PDB entry 9CRS | electron microscopy, 2.90 A resolution | chains A and E of the 9 polymer chains in the assembly

Chain A:
Name: Gamma-aminobutyric acid receptor subunit beta-2
From: Homo sapiens
UniProt: P47870 (GBRB2_HUMAN); residues 1-488 here correspond to UniProt positions 25-512 (UniProt number = residue number + 24)
Amino-acid sequence (488 residues; each row starts with the number of its first residue):
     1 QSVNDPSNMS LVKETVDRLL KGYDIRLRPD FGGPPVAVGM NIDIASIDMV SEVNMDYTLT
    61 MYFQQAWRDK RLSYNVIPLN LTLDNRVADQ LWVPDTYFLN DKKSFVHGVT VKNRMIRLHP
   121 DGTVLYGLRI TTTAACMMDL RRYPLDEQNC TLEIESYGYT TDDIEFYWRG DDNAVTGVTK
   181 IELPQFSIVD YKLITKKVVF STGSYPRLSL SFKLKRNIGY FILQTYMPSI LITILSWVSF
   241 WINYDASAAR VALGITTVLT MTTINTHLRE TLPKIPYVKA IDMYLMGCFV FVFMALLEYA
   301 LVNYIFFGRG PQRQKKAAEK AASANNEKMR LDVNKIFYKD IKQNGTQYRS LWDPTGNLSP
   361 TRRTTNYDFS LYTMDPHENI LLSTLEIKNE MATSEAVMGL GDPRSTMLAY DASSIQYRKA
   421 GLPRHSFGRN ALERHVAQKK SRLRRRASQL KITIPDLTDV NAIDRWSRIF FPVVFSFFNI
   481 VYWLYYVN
Not modelled in the structure: 1-7, 310-458, 488
Disulfides: Cys136-Cys150
Covalent attachments: N-acetylglucosamine (NAG) linked to Asn80, Asn149
Residues lining bound ligands: gamma-amino-butanoic acid (ABU): Tyr97, Glu155, Ser156, Tyr157, Phe200, Thr202, Tyr205
Curated features (UniProtKB/Swiss-Prot):
  - binding site (histamine): Tyr97, Ser156, Tyr157, Thr202
  - binding site (4-aminobutanoate): Tyr157, Thr202
  - modified residue: Tyr417 (Phosphotyrosine)
  - glycosylation (N-linked (GlcNAc...) asparagine): Asn8, Asn80, Asn149

Chain E:
Name: Gamma-aminobutyric acid receptor subunit gamma-2
From: Homo sapiens
UniProt: P18507 (GBRG2_HUMAN); residues 1-436 here correspond to UniProt positions 40-475 (UniProt number = residue number + 39)
Amino-acid sequence (436 residues; numbered 1 to 436; the number before each row is that of its first residue):
     1 QKSDDDYEDY ASNKTWVLTP KVPEGDVTVI LNNLLEGYDN KLRPDIGVKP TLIHTDMYVN
    61 SIGPVNAINM EYTIDIFFAQ TWYDRRLKFN STIKVLRLNS NMVGKIWIPD TFFRNSKKAD
   121 AHWITTPNRM LRIWNDGRVL YTLRLTIDAE CQLQLHNFPM DEHSCPLEFS SYGYPREEIV
   181 YQWKRSSVEV GDTRSWRLYQ FSFVGLRNTT EVVKTTSGDY VVMSVYFDLS RRMGYFTIQT
   241 YIPCTLIVVL SWVSFWINKD AVPARTSLGI TTVLTMTTLS TIARKSLPKV SYVTAMDLFV
   301 SVCFIFVFSA LVEYGTLHYF VSNRKPSKDK DKKKKNPLLR MFSFKAPTID IRPRSATIQM
   361 NNATHLQERD EEYGYECLDG KDCASFFCCF EDCRTGAWRH GRIHIRIAKM DSYARIFFPT
   421 AFCLFNLVYW VSYLYL
Not modelled in the structure: 1-23, 323-409, 435-436
Disulfides: Cys151-Cys165
Covalent attachments: N-acetylglucosamine (NAG) linked to Asn208
Curated features (UniProtKB/Swiss-Prot):
  - region: Arg394 to Asp411 (Interaction with GABARAP)
  - glycosylation (N-linked (GlcNAc...) asparagine): Asn13, Asn90, Asn208

How chain A and chain E interact:
Residue-residue contacts (78):
  Asn8(A) with Gly47(E)
  Met9(A) with Arg43(E); Pro44(E), hydrophobic; Asp45(E); Ile46(E), hydrophobic
  Val12(A) with Leu42(E), hydrophobic
  Lys13(A) with Gly37(E), hydrogen bond (side chain-backbone); Asp39(E); Leu42(E)
  Val16(A) with Lys41(E)
  Asn41(A) with Thr216(E)
  Asp43(A) with Thr216(E)
  Ser46(A) with Glu150(E)
  Asp48(A) with Lys117(E)
  Met49(A) with Asn69(E)
  Tyr62(A) with Phe112(E); Tyr172(E)
  Thr82(A) with Gly173(E); Tyr174(E), hydrogen bond (backbone-side chain); Glu178(E)
  Leu83(A) with Leu42(E), hydrophobic; Tyr174(E)
  Asp84(A) with Asn40(E); Lys41(E), hydrogen bond (backbone-backbone); Tyr174(E)
  Arg86(A) with Asn40(E); Gly104(E), hydrogen bond (side chain-backbone); Ile106(E)
  Val87(A) with Lys41(E)
  Phe105(A) with Lys118(E)
  His107(A) with Lys117(E)
  Val109(A) with Thr111(E); Phe112(E); Phe113(E), hydrophobic; Ala119(E); Asp120(E); Leu145(E), hydrophobic
  Thr110(A) with Thr111(E), hydrogen bond (backbone-backbone); Arg129(E); Leu145(E)
  Val111(A) with Asp110(E)
  Asn113(A) with Phe112(E)
  Met115(A) with Tyr172(E), hydrophobic; Gly173(E); Ser217(E); Tyr220(E)
  Arg117(A) with Gly173(E), hydrogen bond (side chain-backbone); Pro175(E); Ser217(E), hydrogen bond (side chain-backbone); Tyr220(E), hydrogen bond
  Gly127(A) with Tyr172(E)
  Leu128(A) with Tyr172(E), hydrogen bond (backbone-side chain)
  Arg129(A) with Phe112(E); Phe113(E), hydrogen bond (side chain-backbone); Ser116(E), hydrogen bond (side chain-backbone); Tyr172(E), hydrogen bond (backbone-side chain)
  Pro184(A) with Lys289(E)
  Gln185(A) with Lys289(E)
  Gly219(A) with Ser291(E)
  Tyr220(A) with Arg284(E); Lys289(E), hydrogen bond; Val290(E); Ser291(E)
  Leu231(A) with Phe304(E), hydrophobic
  Ile234(A) with Phe308(E), hydrophobic
  Leu235(A) with Val273(E), hydrophobic
  Val238(A) with Tyr319(E), hydrogen bond (backbone-side chain)
  Trp241(A) with Tyr319(E)
  Ile242(A) with His318(E); Tyr319(E)
  Asn243(A) with His318(E)
  Ala248(A) with Pro263(E), hydrophobic
  Ala249(A) with Val262(E), hydrophobic; Thr266(E)
  Ala252(A) with Ile270(E)
  Leu253(A) with Ile270(E), hydrophobic
  Thr256(A) with Ile270(E)
  Thr260(A) with Leu274(E)
Interface residues without a listed pair, chain A (54 interface residues in all): Gln64, Leu79, Asn85, Arg114, Leu125, Asn217, Phe221, Leu223, Pro228, Ala246
Interface residues without a listed pair, chain E (56 interface residues in all): Phe78, Arg86, Trp107, Pro109, Arg114, Ala121, Leu143, Thr277, Leu311

Summary:
54 residues of chain A face 56 of chain E across their interface, with 14 hydrogen bonds. Polar contacts
include Lys13(A)-Gly37(E), Thr82(A)-Tyr174(E) and Arg86(A)-Gly104(E). Bound to chain A: gamma-amino-butanoic
acid. Covalently linked N-acetylglucosamine: at Asn80(A) and Asn149(A). N-acetylglucosamine is covalently
linked to Asn208(E).
Here chain A is Gamma-aminobutyric acid receptor subunit beta-2 and chain E is Gamma-aminobutyric acid
receptor subunit gamma-2, both from Homo sapiens. Entry 9CRS (Native human GABAA receptor of
beta2-alpha1-beta2-alpha1-gamma2 assembly) was determined by electron microscopy together with 9CRV, 9CSB,
9CT0, 9CTJ, 9CTP, 9CTV and 6 further entries from the same study.
